9KVM - chain A; structure by X-ray diffraction, 1.20 A resolution.

# Chain A
Name: Copper-containing nitrite reductase
Source organism: Geobacillus thermodenitrificans (strain NG80-2)
Notes: EC 1.7.2.1
UniProtKB: A4IL26 (A4IL26_GEOTN); residues 2-323 here correspond to UniProt positions 31-352 (UniProt number = residue number + 29)
Amino-acid sequence (323 residues; row label = number of the first residue in the row):
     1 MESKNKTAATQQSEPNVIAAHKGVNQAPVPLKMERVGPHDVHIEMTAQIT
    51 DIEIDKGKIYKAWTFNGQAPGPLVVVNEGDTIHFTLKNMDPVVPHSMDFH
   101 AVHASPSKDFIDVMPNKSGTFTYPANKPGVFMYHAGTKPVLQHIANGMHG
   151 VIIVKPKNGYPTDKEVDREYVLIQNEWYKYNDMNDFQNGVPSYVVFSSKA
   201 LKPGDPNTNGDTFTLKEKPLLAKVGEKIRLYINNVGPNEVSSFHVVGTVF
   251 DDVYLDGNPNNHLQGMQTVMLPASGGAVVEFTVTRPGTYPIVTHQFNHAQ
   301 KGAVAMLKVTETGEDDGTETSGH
Disordered / not traced: 1-14, 316-323
Differences from the reference sequence: initiating methionine (1); engineered mutation Ala135 (Cys164 in A4IL26)
Ion coordination: Cu ion site 1: His42, Glu53, His83; Cu ion site 2: His95, His143, Met148; Cu ion site 3: His100, His134, His294 (together with formate)

# In short
His42, Glu53 and His83 coordinate Cu ion site 1. His95, His143 and Met148 form the Cu ion site 2.
Chain A is Copper-containing nitrite reductase (Geobacillus thermodenitrificans (strain NG80-2)); the
structure, Neutron and X-ray joint refined structure of a copper-containing nitrite reductase (C135A mutant)
in complex with ..., was determined by X-ray diffraction together with 9KVL, 9KWS, 9KWT, 9KWU and 9KWV from
the same study.
